Entry 8W7M (electron microscopy, 4.12 A resolution (low resolution: residue-level contacts below are approximate; hydrogen-bond / salt-bridge calls are withheld)); this record covers chains A and D of the 16 polymer chains in the assembly.

# Chain A
Name: DNA replication complex GINS protein PSF1
Source organism: Saccharomyces cerevisiae S288C
UniProtKB: Q12488 (PSF1_YEAST); residue numbers follow UniProt; this construct covers 1-208
Sequence (208 residues; each row starts with the number of its first residue):
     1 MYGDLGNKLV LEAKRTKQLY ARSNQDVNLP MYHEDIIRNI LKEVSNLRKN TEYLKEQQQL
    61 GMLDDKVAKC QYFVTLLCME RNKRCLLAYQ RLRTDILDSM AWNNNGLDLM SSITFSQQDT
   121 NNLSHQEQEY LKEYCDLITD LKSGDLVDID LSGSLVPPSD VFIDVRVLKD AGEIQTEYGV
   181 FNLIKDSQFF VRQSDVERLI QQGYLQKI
Unresolved in the structure: 108-118, 208

# Chain D
Name: DNA replication complex GINS protein SLD5
Source organism: Saccharomyces cerevisiae S288C
UniProtKB: Q03406 (SLD5_YEAST); numbering as in UniProt (aligned over 1-294)
Sequence (294 residues; each row starts with the number of its first residue):
     1 MDINIDDILA ELDKETTAVD STKITQGSSS TTHRDANTIV GSSLDLNDKT QIYVSPQQDF
    61 SDLMKSWKNE RCSPELLPYP HQLMKRLLNR ISMQSQLIEN ISMGFLDMQN ASNANPPMPN
   121 ESKLPLLCME TELERLKFVI RSYIRCRLSK IDKFSLYLRQ LNEDENSLIS LTDLLSKDEI
   181 KYHDTHSLIW LKLVNDSILK YMPEELQAIN DTEGSVNMID EPDWNKFVFI HVNGPPDGKW
   241 NEDPLLQENE FGKPCYTVTI PDLKEEVELT IGSIYVMRYE VIRDLLRDDK VALI
Unresolved in the structure: 1, 16-53, 108-119

# How chain A and chain D interact
Pairs across the interface (64; chain A residue first):
  Y32(A) - S197(D)
  L41(A) - Y201(D)
  R48(A) - Y201(D)
  R48(A) - M202(D)
  R48(A) - P203(D)
  L76(A) - L206(D)
  M79(A) - P203(D)
  M79(A) - L206(D)
  E80(A) - L206(D)
  E80(A) - G214(D)
  K83(A) - M202(D)
  K83(A) - L206(D)
  K83(A) - M218(D)
  R84(A) - V216(D)
  L86(A) - I198(D)
  L87(A) - I198(D)
  L87(A) - M218(D)
  R91(A) - D152(D)
  R91(A) - W190(D)
  T94(A) - W190(D)
  T94(A) - L193(D)
  W102(A) - R145(D)
  Q126(A) - L193(D)
  Q126(A) - D196(D)
  E129(A) - K192(D)
  Y130(A) - H186(D)
  Y130(A) - I189(D)
  Y130(A) - W190(D)
  Y130(A) - L193(D)
  E133(A) - I189(D)
  E133(A) - K192(D)
  Y134(A) - Y182(D)
  Y134(A) - H186(D)
  L137(A) - Y182(D)
  L137(A) - T185(D)
  L137(A) - H186(D)
  L141(A) - D178(D)
  L141(A) - Y182(D)
  D145(A) - D178(D)
  L146(A) - L88(D)
  L146(A) - I144(D)
  D148(A) - S92(D)
  I149(A) - K137(D)
  I149(A) - I140(D)
  I149(A) - R141(D)
  D150(A) - R141(D)
  L151(A) - R141(D)
  L151(A) - I144(D)
  L151(A) - R145(D)
  G153(A) - R141(D)
  G153(A) - R145(D)
  S154(A) - R141(D)
  L155(A) - F138(D)
  L155(A) - R145(D)
  V156(A) - F138(D)
  P157(A) - F138(D)
  P158(A) - E134(D)
  P158(A) - F138(D)
  F162(A) - L127(D)
  Y178(A) - E99(D)
  Y178(A) - S102(D)
  Y178(A) - M103(D)
  R192(A) - E130(D)
  S194(A) - E134(D)
Other interface residues (no listed pair), chain A (42 interface residues in all): V44, Q90, H125, E127, S152, V161
Other interface residues (no listed pair), chain D (42 interface residues in all): I91, R135, S142, L148, K153, K200, E205, A208, S215

# Overview
The chain A/chain D interface involves 42 residues from each chain.
Here chain A is DNA replication complex GINS protein PSF1 and chain D is DNA replication complex GINS protein
SLD5, both from Saccharomyces cerevisiae S288C. Entry 8W7M (Yeast replisome in state V) was determined by
electron microscopy (same publication as 8W7S, 8KG6, 8KG8 and 8KG9).
